Entry 5UHG (X-ray diffraction, 3.97 A resolution); this record covers chains D and E of the 8 polymer chains in the assembly.

Chain D:
Name: DNA-directed RNA polymerase subunit beta'
Source organism: Mycobacterium tuberculosis (strain ATCC 25618 / H37Rv)
Notes: EC 2.7.7.6
Reference sequence: P9WGY7 (RPOC_MYCTU); residue numbers follow UniProt; this construct covers 1-1316
Amino-acid sequence (1316 residues; each row starts with the number of its first residue):
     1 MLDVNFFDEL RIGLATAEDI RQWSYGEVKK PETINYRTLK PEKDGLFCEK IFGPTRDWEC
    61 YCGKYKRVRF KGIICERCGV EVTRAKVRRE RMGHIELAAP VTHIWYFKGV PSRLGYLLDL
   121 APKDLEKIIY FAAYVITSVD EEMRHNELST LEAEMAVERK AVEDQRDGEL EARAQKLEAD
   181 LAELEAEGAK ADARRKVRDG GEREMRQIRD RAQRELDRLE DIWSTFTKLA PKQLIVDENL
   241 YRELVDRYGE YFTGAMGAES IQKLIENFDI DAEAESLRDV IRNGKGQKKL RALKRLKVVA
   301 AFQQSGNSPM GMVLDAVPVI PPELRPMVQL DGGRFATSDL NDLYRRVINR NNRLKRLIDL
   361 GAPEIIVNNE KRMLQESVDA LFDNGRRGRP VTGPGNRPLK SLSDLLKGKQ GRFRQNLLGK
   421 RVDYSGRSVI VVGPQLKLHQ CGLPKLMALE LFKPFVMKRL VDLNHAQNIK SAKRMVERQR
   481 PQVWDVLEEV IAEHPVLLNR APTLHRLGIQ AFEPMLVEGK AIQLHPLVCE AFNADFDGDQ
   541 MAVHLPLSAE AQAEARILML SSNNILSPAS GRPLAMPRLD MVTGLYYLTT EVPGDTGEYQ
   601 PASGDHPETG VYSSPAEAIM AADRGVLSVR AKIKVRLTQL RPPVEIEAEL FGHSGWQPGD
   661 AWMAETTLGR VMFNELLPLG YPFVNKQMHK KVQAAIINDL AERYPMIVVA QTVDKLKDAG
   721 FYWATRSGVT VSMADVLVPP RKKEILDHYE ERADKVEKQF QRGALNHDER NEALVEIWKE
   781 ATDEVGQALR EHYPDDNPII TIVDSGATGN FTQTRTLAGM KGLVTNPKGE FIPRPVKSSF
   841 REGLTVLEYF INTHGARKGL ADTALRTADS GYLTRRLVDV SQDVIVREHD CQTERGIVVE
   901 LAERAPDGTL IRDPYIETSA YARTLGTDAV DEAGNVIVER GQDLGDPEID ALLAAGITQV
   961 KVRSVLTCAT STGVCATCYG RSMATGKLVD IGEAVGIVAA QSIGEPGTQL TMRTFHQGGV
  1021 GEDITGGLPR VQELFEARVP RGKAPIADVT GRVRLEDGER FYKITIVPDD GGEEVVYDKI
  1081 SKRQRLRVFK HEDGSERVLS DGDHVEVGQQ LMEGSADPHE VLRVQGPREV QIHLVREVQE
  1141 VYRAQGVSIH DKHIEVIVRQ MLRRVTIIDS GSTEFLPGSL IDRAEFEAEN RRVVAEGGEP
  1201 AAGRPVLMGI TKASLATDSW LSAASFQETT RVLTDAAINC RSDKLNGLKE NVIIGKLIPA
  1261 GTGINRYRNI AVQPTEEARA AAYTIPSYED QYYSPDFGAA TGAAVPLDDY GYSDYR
Not modelled in the structure: 1-2, 1012-1025, 1282-1316
Metal / ion sites: Zn2+ site 1: Cys60, Cys62, Cys75, Cys78; Mg2+: Asp535, Asp537, Asp539; Zn2+ site 2: Cys891, Cys968, Cys975, Cys978
Ligand contacts: 88G (Nalpha-(benzenecarbonyl)-N-(2-methylphenyl)-D-phenylalaninamide): Arg834, Pro835, Leu847, Glu848, Phe850, Ile851, His854
Curated features (UniProtKB/Swiss-Prot):
  - binding site (Zn(2+)): Cys60, Cys62, Cys75, Cys78, Cys891, Cys968, Cys975, Cys978
  - binding site (Mg(2+)): Asp535, Asp537, Asp539

Chain E:
Name: DNA-directed RNA polymerase subunit omega
Source organism: Mycobacterium tuberculosis (strain ATCC 25618 / H37Rv)
Notes: EC 2.7.7.6
Reference sequence: P9WGY5 (RPOZ_MYCTU); residues 1-110 here = UniProt positions 1-110
Amino-acid sequence (110 residues; numbered 1 to 110; the number before each row is that of its first residue):
     1 MSISQSDASL AAVPAVDQFD PSSGASGGYD TPLGITNPPI DELLDRVSSK YALVIYAAKR
    61 ARQINDYYNQ LGEGILEYVG PLVEPGLQEK PLSIALREIH ADLLEHTEGE
Not modelled in the structure: 1-27, 109-110

Interface between chain D and chain E:
Contacting residue pairs (80; chain D residue first):
  Lys437(D) - Leu33(E)
  His439(D) - Leu33(E)  hydrogen bond (side chain-backbone)
  His439(D) - Ile35(E)
  His439(D) - Thr36(E)
  Arg459(D) - Gln88(E)
  Glu489(D) - Gln88(E)
  Glu489(D) - Lys90(E)
  Val490(D) - Lys90(E)
  Ala492(D) - Lys90(E)
  Glu493(D) - Gly34(E)
  Glu493(D) - Ile35(E)
  Glu493(D) - Ser93(E)  hydrogen bond
  Glu513(D) - Gly34(E)
  Glu513(D) - Ile35(E)  hydrogen bond (side chain-backbone)
  Ala549(D) - Ala58(E)
  Ala549(D) - Arg62(E)
  Glu550(D) - Ala58(E)
  Glu550(D) - Arg62(E)  salt bridge
  Gln552(D) - Leu92(E)
  Ala553(D) - Val54(E)  hydrophobic
  Ala553(D) - Leu92(E)
  Glu554(D) - Val54(E)
  Arg556(D) - Ile35(E)  hydrogen bond (side chain-backbone)
  Arg556(D) - Asn37(E)
  Arg556(D) - Leu92(E)
  Arg556(D) - Leu96(E)
  Ile557(D) - Lys50(E)
  Ile557(D) - Leu53(E)  hydrophobic
  Ile557(D) - Val54(E)  hydrophobic
  Leu558(D) - Lys50(E)
  Asn563(D) - Ile40(E)
  Pro705(D) - Asp41(E)
  Met706(D) - Asp41(E)  hydrogen bond (backbone-side chain)
  Met706(D) - Lys50(E)
  Ile707(D) - Pro32(E)  hydrophobic
  Ile707(D) - Pro39(E)  hydrophobic
  Ile707(D) - Asp41(E)  hydrogen bond (backbone-side chain)
  Val708(D) - Tyr29(E)  hydrophobic
  Gln711(D) - Tyr29(E)
  Gln711(D) - Asp30(E)  hydrogen bond (side chain-backbone)
  Gln711(D) - Pro32(E)
  Lys715(D) - Asp30(E)  salt bridge
  Asp990(D) - Ser49(E)
  Asp990(D) - Lys50(E)  hydrogen bond (side chain-backbone)
  Asp990(D) - Tyr51(E)
  Glu993(D) - Tyr51(E)
  Gly1261(D) - Tyr51(E)
  Thr1262(D) - Tyr51(E)
  Arg1266(D) - Glu108(E)
  Tyr1267(D) - Ser49(E)  hydrogen bond
  Tyr1267(D) - Tyr51(E)  hydrophobic
  Tyr1267(D) - Ala52(E)  hydrophobic
  Tyr1267(D) - Ile55(E)
  Arg1268(D) - Ile55(E)
  Arg1268(D) - Lys59(E)
  Asn1269(D) - Glu108(E)
  Ile1270(D) - Lys59(E)  hydrogen bond (backbone-side chain)
  Ile1270(D) - His106(E)
  Ile1270(D) - Thr107(E)
  Ile1270(D) - Glu108(E)
  Ala1271(D) - Glu105(E)
  Ala1271(D) - Thr107(E)  hydrogen bond (backbone-backbone)
  Val1272(D) - Tyr56(E)
  Val1272(D) - Lys59(E)
  Val1272(D) - Arg60(E)
  Val1272(D) - Gln63(E)  hydrogen bond (backbone-side chain)
  Val1272(D) - Glu105(E)
  Gln1273(D) - Leu104(E)
  Gln1273(D) - Glu105(E)  hydrogen bond (backbone-backbone)
  Pro1274(D) - Leu82(E)  hydrophobic
  Pro1274(D) - Leu103(E)
  Pro1274(D) - Leu104(E)  hydrophobic
  Pro1274(D) - Glu105(E)
  Thr1275(D) - Asp102(E)  hydrogen bond (side chain-backbone)
  Thr1275(D) - Leu103(E)  hydrogen bond (backbone-backbone)
  Thr1275(D) - Leu104(E)
  Thr1275(D) - Glu105(E)
  Glu1276(D) - Glu105(E)
  Ala1278(D) - Leu82(E)  hydrophobic
  Ala1278(D) - Leu103(E)
Interface residues without a listed pair, chain D (46 interface residues in all): Gln440, Pro495, Ser548, Leu560, Lys987, Ile991, Gly992
Interface residues without a listed pair, chain E (42 interface residues in all): Gly28, Thr31, Leu44, Ser48, Val79

Summary:
46 residues of chain D and 42 residues of chain E are in contact, with 15 hydrogen bonds and 2 salt bridges.
Polar pairs include Glu550(D)-Arg62(E), Lys715(D)-Asp30(E) and His439(D)-Leu33(E). Ligands of chain D:
compound 88G.
Chain D is DNA-directed RNA polymerase subunit beta' and chain E is DNA-directed RNA polymerase subunit omega,
both from Mycobacterium tuberculosis (strain ATCC 25618 / H37Rv); the structure, Crystal structure of
Mycobacterium tuberculosis transcription initiation complex in complex with D-AAP1 and Rifampin, was
determined by X-ray diffraction, deposited together with 5UH5, 5UH6, 5UH8, 5UH9, 5UHA, 5UHB and 4 further
entries.
